6YUL - chain AAA; structure by X-ray diffraction, 2.40 A resolution.

== Chain AAA ==
Molecule: Casein kinase II subunit alpha
Organism: Homo sapiens
Notes: EC 2.7.11.1
UniProt: P68400 (CSK21_HUMAN); residue numbers follow UniProt; this construct covers 1-391
Amino-acid sequence (391 residues; each row starts with the number of its first residue):
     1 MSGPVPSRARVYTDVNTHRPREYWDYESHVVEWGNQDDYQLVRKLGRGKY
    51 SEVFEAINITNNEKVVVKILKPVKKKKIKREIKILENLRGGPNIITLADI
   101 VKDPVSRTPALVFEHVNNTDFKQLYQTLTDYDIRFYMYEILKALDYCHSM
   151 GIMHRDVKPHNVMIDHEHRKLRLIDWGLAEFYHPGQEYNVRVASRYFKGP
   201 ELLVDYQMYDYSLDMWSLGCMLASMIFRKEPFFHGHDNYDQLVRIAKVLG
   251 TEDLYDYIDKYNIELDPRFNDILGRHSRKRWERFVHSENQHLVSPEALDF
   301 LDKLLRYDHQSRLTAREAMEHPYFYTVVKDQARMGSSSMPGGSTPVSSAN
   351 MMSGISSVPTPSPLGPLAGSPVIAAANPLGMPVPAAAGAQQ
Not modelled in the structure: 1-2, 334-391
Small-molecule neighbours: Macrocycle (PQ5; 7,10-Dioxa-13,17,18,21-tetrazatetracyclo[12.5.2.12,6.017,20]docosa-1(20),2(22),3,5,14(21),15,18-heptaene-5-carboxylic acid): Leu45, Val53, Val66, Lys68, Glu81, Ile95, Phe113, Glu114, His115, Val116, Asn118, His160, Met163, Ile174, Asp175, Trp176
What the authors report for this chain:
  - binding site for Macrocycle: Lys68, Glu81, Val116, Asp175

== Overview ==
Bound to chain AAA: Macrocycle. From the paper: a binding site for Macrocycle at Lys68, Glu81 and Val116 among
others.
Chain AAA is Casein kinase II subunit alpha (Homo sapiens); the structure, CK2 alpha bound to Macrocycle, was
determined by X-ray diffraction together with 6YUM from the same study.
